1HBB - chains A and C of the 4 polymer chains in the assembly; structure by X-ray diffraction, 1.90 A resolution.

# Chain A (and C)
Name: Hemoglobin A (deoxy) (alpha chain)
Source organism: Homo sapiens
Notes: chain C of this document is another copy of the same molecule, construct and numbering; everything in this record applies to it too
UniProtKB: P69905 (HBA_HUMAN); residue numbers follow UniProt; this construct covers 1-141
Amino-acid sequence (141 residues; each row starts with the number of its first residue):
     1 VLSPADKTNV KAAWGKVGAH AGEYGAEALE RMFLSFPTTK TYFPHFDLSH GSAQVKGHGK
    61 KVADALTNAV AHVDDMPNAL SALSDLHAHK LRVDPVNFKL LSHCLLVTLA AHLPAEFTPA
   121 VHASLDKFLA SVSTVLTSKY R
UniProt features mapped onto this chain:
  - site: K61 (Not glycated)
Ion coordination: heme Fe near H87 (its only coordinating residue here)
Ligand contacts: heme (HEM): M32, T39, Y42, F43, H45, F46, H58, K61, V62, A65, L66, L83, L86, H87, L91, V93, N97, F98, L101, V132, S133, L136

# Interface between chain A and chain C
Pairs across the interface (4; chain A residue first):
  D126(A) - R141(C)  salt bridge
  K127(A) - R141(C)  hydrogen bond (side chain-backbone)
  R141(A) - D126(C)  salt bridge
  R141(A) - K127(C)  hydrogen bond (backbone-side chain)
Also at the interface, not in a pair above, chain A (6 interface residues in all): V1, A123, A130
Also at the interface, not in a pair above, chain C (6 interface residues in all): V1, A123, A130

# In short
The chain A/chain C interface involves 6 residues from each chain, with 2 hydrogen bonds and 2 salt bridges.
Polar contacts include D126(A)-R141(C) and K127(A)-R141(C). Ligands of chain A: heme.
Chain A and chain C are both Hemoglobin A (deoxy) (alpha chain) (Homo sapiens); the structure, High-resolution
X-ray study of deoxyhemoglobin rothschild 37BETA trp-> arg: A mutation that creates an intersubunit
chloride-binding ..., was determined by X-ray diffraction (same publication as 1HBA).
